PDB entry 8CY4 | X-ray diffraction, 2.34 A resolution | chains A and D of the 3 polymer chains in the assembly

[Chain A]
Molecule: Site-specific DNA-methyltransferase (adenine-specific)
Source organism: Clostridioides difficile
Notes: EC 2.1.1.72
UniProtKB: A0A031WG99 (A0A031WG99_CLODI); residues 1-577 here = UniProt positions 1-577
Sequence (577 residues; numbered 1 to 577; the number before each row is that of its first residue):
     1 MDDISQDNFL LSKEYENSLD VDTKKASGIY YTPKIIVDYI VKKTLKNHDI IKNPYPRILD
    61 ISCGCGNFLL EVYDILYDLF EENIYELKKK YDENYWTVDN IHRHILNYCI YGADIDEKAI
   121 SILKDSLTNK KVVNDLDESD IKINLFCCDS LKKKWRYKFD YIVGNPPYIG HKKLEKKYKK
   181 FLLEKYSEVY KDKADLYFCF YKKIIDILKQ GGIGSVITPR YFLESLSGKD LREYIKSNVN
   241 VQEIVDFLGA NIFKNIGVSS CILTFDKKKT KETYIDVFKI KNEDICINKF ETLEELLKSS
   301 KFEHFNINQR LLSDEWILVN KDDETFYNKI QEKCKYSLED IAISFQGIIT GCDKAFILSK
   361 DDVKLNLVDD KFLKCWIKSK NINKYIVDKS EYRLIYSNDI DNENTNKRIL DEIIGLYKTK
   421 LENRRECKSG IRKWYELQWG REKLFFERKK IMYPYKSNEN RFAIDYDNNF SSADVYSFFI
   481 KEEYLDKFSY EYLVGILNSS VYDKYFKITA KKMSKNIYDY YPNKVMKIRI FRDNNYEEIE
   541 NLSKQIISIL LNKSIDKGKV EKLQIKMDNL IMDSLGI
Not modelled in the structure: 1-27, 133-136
Metal / ion sites: K+ site 1: Lys88, Lys89, Tyr91, Glu93; K+ site 2: Gly249, Ala250, Asn251, Val258, Ser259
Ligand contacts: QA6 (N-[3-(4-hydroxyphenyl)propyl]adenosine): Gly28, Tyr30, Ile61, Ser62, Gly64, Asp114, Ile115, Asp116, Cys148, Asp149, Ser150, Leu151, Asn165, Pro166, Pro167, Glu175, Tyr178, Leu196, Phe200
Reported in the primary citation:
  - binding site for QA6: Glu175

[Chain D]
Molecule: 14-nt DNA strand
Sequence (14 nucleotides; each row starts with the number of its first residue):
     1 TTCAAAAAGT CCCA

[How chain A and chain D interact]
Residue-residue contacts - 44 pairs, chain A then chain D:
  Tyr30(A) with DA8(D), stacking on the base
  Asn165(A) with DA8(D), hydrogen bond to the base
  Pro166(A) with DA8(D), hydrogen bond to the base
  Pro167(A) with DA8(D), base contact
  Tyr168(A) with DA8(D), stacking on the base
  His171(A) with DA6(D), hydrogen bond to the base
  Lys172(A) with DA6(D), base contact
  Lys173(A) with DA8(D), salt bridge to the phosphate; DT10(D), salt bridge to the phosphate
  Lys193(A) with DA5(D), base contact; DA6(D), sugar contact
  Tyr221(A) with DA7(D), sugar contact
  Ser225(A) with DA6(D), phosphate contact
  Leu226(A) with DA6(D), phosphate contact
  Ser227(A) with DA5(D), phosphate contact; DA6(D), hydrogen bond to the phosphate
  Phe253(A) with DA8(D), base contact
  Ile256(A) with DA8(D), phosphate contact; DG9(D), phosphate contact
  Gly257(A) with DA7(D), sugar contact; DG9(D), hydrogen bond to the phosphate
  Val258(A) with DA8(D), sugar contact
  Ser344(A) with DA4(D), phosphate contact
  Phe345(A) with DA4(D), phosphate contact
  Gln346(A) with DA4(D), hydrogen bond to the phosphate; DA5(D), hydrogen bond to the base
  Ile349(A) with DA5(D), base contact
  Trp439(A) with DT2(D), base contact; DC3(D), base contact; DA4(D), base contact
  Arg441(A) with DC3(D), salt bridge to the phosphate; DA4(D), hydrogen bond to the base
  Lys456(A) with DA7(D), base contact
  Tyr476(A) with DA5(D), hydrogen bond to the phosphate
  Lys511(A) with DA6(D), salt bridge to the phosphate; DA7(D), salt bridge to the phosphate
  Met513(A) with DA7(D), sugar contact
  Ser514(A) with DA7(D), hydrogen bond to the base; DG9(D), base contact
  Ile517(A) with DA7(D), base contact
  Tyr521(A) with DA5(D), phosphate contact; DA6(D), hydrogen bond to the base
  Pro522(A) with DA5(D), phosphate contact
  Asn523(A) with DA5(D), hydrogen bond to the phosphate
Other interface residues (no listed pair), chain A (38 interface residues in all): Gly170, Asp195, Asn255, Arg425, Glu426, Ile431
Other interface residues (no listed pair), chain D (10 interface residues in all): DT1

[In short]
Chain A and chain D form an interface of 38 and 10 residues respectively, with 12 hydrogen bonds, 5 salt
bridges and 2 aromatic stacking contacts. Polar pairs include Asn165(A)-DA8(D), Pro166(A)-DA8(D) and
His171(A)-DA6(D). Bound to chain A: compound QA6. The paper reports a binding site for QA6 at Glu175(A).
Here chain A is Site-specific DNA-methyltransferase (adenine-specific) (Clostridioides difficile) and chain D
is a 14-nt DNA strand. Entry 8CY4 (CamA Adenine Methyltransferase Complexed to Cognate Substrate DNA and
Compound 16) was determined by X-ray diffraction (same publication as 8CXS, 8CXT, 8CXU, 8CXV, 8CXW, 8CXX and 7
further entries).
